1AE1 - chains A and B; structure by X-ray diffraction, 2.40 A resolution.

[Chain A (and B)]
Molecule: Tropinone reductase-I
Organism: Datura stramonium
Notes: EC 1.1.1.236; chain B of this document is another copy of the same molecule, construct and numbering; everything in this record applies to it too
Reference sequence: P50162 (TRN1_DATST); residue numbers follow UniProt; this construct covers 1-273
Sequence (273 residues; each row starts with the number of its first residue):
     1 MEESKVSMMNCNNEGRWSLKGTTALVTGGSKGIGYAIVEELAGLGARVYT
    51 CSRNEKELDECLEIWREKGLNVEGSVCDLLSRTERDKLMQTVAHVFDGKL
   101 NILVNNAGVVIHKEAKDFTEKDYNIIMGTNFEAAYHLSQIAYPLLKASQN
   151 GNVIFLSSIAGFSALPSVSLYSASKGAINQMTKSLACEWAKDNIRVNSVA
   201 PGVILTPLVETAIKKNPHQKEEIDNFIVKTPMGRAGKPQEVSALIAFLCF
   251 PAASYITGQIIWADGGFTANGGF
Not modelled in the structure: 1-15, 206-218 (chain B: 1-15)
Ligand contacts: NADP (NAP; NADP nicotinamide-adenine-dinucleotide phosphate): Gly28, Gly29, Ser30, Lys31, Gly32, Ile33, Gly34, Ser52, Arg53, Asn54, Glu57, Cys77, Asp78, Leu79, Leu80, Asn106, Ala107, Gly108, Val109, Thr129, Leu156, Ser157, Ser158, Tyr171, Lys175, Pro201, Gly202, Val203, Ile204
What the authors report for this chain:
  - binding site for NADP: Lys31, Arg53, Ile204, Thr206
  - specificity-determining residues: His112, Val168 (proposed by the authors, not directly observed)

[Chain A / chain B interface]
Pairs across the interface - 64 pairs, chain A then chain B:
  Arg82(A) - Glu120(B)
  Glu114(A) - Glu188(B)
  Ala115(A) - Tyr135(B)  hydrogen bond (backbone-side chain)
  Ala115(A) - Gln139(B)
  Ala115(A) - Leu185(B)  hydrophobic
  Ala115(A) - Glu188(B)  hydrogen bond (backbone-side chain)
  Lys116(A) - Gln139(B)
  Lys116(A) - Tyr142(B)
  Phe118(A) - Tyr135(B)
  Phe118(A) - Gln139(B)
  Glu120(A) - Arg82(B)  salt bridge
  Tyr123(A) - Met127(B)
  Tyr123(A) - Phe131(B)  hydrophobic
  Tyr123(A) - Glu132(B)
  Met127(A) - Met127(B)  hydrophobic
  Met127(A) - Phe131(B)  hydrophobic
  Phe131(A) - Tyr123(B)  hydrophobic
  Phe131(A) - Leu170(B)  hydrophobic
  Phe131(A) - Ala173(B)  hydrophobic
  Glu132(A) - Tyr123(B)
  Tyr135(A) - Ala115(B)  hydrogen bond (side chain-backbone)
  Tyr135(A) - Phe118(B)
  Tyr135(A) - Ser169(B)
  Tyr135(A) - Leu170(B)  hydrophobic
  Gln139(A) - Ala115(B)
  Gln139(A) - Lys116(B)
  Gln139(A) - Phe118(B)
  Tyr142(A) - Lys116(B)
  Ala160(A) - Gln180(B)
  Gly161(A) - Gln180(B)
  Phe162(A) - Gln180(B)
  Phe162(A) - Lys183(B)  hydrogen bond (backbone-side chain)
  Ser163(A) - Gln180(B)
  Ala164(A) - Lys183(B)
  Ala164(A) - Ser184(B)
  Ala164(A) - Cys187(B)  hydrophobic
  Ser169(A) - Met181(B)
  Ser169(A) - Ser184(B)
  Ser169(A) - Glu188(B)
  Ser172(A) - Gln180(B)
  Ala173(A) - Phe131(B)  hydrophobic
  Ala173(A) - Ala177(B)
  Ala173(A) - Met181(B)  hydrophobic
  Gly176(A) - Gly176(B)
  Ala177(A) - Ala173(B)
  Ala177(A) - Ala177(B)
  Gln180(A) - Ala160(B)
  Gln180(A) - Gly161(B)
  Gln180(A) - Phe162(B)
  Gln180(A) - Ser172(B)
  Gln180(A) - Ala173(B)
  Gln180(A) - Gly176(B)
  Met181(A) - Ser169(B)
  Met181(A) - Leu170(B)  hydrophobic
  Met181(A) - Ala173(B)  hydrophobic
  Lys183(A) - Phe162(B)  hydrogen bond (side chain-backbone)
  Lys183(A) - Ala164(B)
  Ser184(A) - Ala164(B)
  Ser184(A) - Ser169(B)
  Leu185(A) - Ala115(B)  hydrophobic
  Cys187(A) - Ala164(B)  hydrophobic
  Glu188(A) - Glu114(B)
  Glu188(A) - Ala115(B)  hydrogen bond (side chain-backbone)
  Glu188(A) - Ser169(B)
Also at the interface, not in a pair above, chain A (34 interface residues in all): Asp117, Ser167, Leu170, Trp189
Also at the interface, not in a pair above, chain B (33 interface residues in all): Asp117, Ser163, Ser167

[Summary]
34 residues of chain A and 33 residues of chain B are in contact; the contacts include 6 hydrogen bonds and 1
salt bridge. Polar pairs include Glu120(A)-Arg82(B), Ala115(A)-Tyr135(B) and Ala115(A)-Glu188(B). Bound to
chain A: NADP. The paper reports a binding site for NADP at Lys31(A), Arg53(A) and Ile204(A) among others;
specificity determinants His112(A) and Val168(A).
Both chains are Tropinone reductase-I (Datura stramonium). Entry 1AE1 (Tropinone reductase-I complex with
NADP) was determined by X-ray diffraction together with 2AE1 from the same study.
